Entry 2JHA (X-ray diffraction, 3.40 A resolution); this record covers chain A.

== Chain A ==
Molecule: VP4 core protein
From: Bluetongue virus 10 (ISOLATE USA)
Reference sequence: P07132 (VP4_BTV10); residue numbers follow UniProt; this construct covers 1-644
Chain sequence (644 residues; each row starts with the number of its first residue):
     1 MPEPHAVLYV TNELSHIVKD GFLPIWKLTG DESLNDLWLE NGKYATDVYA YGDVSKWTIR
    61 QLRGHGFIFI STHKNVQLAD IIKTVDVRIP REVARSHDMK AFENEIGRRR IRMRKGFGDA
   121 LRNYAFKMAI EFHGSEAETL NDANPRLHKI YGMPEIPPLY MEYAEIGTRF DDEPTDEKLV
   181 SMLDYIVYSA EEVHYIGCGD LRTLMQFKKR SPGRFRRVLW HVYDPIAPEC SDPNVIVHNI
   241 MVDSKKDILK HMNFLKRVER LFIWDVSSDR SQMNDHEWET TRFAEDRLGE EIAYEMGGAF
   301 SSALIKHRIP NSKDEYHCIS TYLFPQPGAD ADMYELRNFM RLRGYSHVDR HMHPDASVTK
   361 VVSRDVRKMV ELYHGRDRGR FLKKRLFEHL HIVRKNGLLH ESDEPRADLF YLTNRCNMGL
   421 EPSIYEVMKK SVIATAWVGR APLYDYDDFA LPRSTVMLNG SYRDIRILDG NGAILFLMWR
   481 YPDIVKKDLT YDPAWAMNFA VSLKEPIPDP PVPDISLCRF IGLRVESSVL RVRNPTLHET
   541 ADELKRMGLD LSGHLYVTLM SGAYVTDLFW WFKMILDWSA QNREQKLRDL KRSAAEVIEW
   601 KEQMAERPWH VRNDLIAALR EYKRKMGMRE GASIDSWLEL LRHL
Disordered / not traced: 1, 270-276, 537-549, 601-610
Sequence notes: conflict L261 (Pro in P07132)
Ligand contacts:
  - diguanosine-5'-triphosphate (GP3): K178, S267, S268, D269, E279, R282, K306, I309, N311, M333, Y334, E335, R367
  - guanine (GUN), molecule 1: R114, K115, F117, G118, R122, E138, F410, Y446, W495
  - guanine (GUN), molecule 2: A137, N141, D184, Y185, R214, K383, K384, F387

== Overview ==
Chain A binds diguanosine-5'-triphosphate and guanine.
Chain A is VP4 core protein (Bluetongue virus 10 (ISOLATE USA)); the structure, The structure of bluetongue
virus VP4 reveals a multifunctional RNA- capping production-line, was determined by X-ray diffraction (same
publication as 2JH8, 2JH9, 2JHC and 2JHP).
